PDB entry 6SUE | electron microscopy, 3.40 A resolution | chains D and E of the 6 polymer chains in the assembly

[Chain D (and E)]
Name: TcdA1
Organism: Photorhabdus luminescens
Notes: chain E of this document is another copy of the same molecule, construct and numbering; everything in this record applies to it too
UniProt: Q9RN43 (Q9RN43_PHOLU); numbering as in UniProt (aligned over 1-2516)
Chain sequence (2516 residues; row label = number of the first residue in the row):
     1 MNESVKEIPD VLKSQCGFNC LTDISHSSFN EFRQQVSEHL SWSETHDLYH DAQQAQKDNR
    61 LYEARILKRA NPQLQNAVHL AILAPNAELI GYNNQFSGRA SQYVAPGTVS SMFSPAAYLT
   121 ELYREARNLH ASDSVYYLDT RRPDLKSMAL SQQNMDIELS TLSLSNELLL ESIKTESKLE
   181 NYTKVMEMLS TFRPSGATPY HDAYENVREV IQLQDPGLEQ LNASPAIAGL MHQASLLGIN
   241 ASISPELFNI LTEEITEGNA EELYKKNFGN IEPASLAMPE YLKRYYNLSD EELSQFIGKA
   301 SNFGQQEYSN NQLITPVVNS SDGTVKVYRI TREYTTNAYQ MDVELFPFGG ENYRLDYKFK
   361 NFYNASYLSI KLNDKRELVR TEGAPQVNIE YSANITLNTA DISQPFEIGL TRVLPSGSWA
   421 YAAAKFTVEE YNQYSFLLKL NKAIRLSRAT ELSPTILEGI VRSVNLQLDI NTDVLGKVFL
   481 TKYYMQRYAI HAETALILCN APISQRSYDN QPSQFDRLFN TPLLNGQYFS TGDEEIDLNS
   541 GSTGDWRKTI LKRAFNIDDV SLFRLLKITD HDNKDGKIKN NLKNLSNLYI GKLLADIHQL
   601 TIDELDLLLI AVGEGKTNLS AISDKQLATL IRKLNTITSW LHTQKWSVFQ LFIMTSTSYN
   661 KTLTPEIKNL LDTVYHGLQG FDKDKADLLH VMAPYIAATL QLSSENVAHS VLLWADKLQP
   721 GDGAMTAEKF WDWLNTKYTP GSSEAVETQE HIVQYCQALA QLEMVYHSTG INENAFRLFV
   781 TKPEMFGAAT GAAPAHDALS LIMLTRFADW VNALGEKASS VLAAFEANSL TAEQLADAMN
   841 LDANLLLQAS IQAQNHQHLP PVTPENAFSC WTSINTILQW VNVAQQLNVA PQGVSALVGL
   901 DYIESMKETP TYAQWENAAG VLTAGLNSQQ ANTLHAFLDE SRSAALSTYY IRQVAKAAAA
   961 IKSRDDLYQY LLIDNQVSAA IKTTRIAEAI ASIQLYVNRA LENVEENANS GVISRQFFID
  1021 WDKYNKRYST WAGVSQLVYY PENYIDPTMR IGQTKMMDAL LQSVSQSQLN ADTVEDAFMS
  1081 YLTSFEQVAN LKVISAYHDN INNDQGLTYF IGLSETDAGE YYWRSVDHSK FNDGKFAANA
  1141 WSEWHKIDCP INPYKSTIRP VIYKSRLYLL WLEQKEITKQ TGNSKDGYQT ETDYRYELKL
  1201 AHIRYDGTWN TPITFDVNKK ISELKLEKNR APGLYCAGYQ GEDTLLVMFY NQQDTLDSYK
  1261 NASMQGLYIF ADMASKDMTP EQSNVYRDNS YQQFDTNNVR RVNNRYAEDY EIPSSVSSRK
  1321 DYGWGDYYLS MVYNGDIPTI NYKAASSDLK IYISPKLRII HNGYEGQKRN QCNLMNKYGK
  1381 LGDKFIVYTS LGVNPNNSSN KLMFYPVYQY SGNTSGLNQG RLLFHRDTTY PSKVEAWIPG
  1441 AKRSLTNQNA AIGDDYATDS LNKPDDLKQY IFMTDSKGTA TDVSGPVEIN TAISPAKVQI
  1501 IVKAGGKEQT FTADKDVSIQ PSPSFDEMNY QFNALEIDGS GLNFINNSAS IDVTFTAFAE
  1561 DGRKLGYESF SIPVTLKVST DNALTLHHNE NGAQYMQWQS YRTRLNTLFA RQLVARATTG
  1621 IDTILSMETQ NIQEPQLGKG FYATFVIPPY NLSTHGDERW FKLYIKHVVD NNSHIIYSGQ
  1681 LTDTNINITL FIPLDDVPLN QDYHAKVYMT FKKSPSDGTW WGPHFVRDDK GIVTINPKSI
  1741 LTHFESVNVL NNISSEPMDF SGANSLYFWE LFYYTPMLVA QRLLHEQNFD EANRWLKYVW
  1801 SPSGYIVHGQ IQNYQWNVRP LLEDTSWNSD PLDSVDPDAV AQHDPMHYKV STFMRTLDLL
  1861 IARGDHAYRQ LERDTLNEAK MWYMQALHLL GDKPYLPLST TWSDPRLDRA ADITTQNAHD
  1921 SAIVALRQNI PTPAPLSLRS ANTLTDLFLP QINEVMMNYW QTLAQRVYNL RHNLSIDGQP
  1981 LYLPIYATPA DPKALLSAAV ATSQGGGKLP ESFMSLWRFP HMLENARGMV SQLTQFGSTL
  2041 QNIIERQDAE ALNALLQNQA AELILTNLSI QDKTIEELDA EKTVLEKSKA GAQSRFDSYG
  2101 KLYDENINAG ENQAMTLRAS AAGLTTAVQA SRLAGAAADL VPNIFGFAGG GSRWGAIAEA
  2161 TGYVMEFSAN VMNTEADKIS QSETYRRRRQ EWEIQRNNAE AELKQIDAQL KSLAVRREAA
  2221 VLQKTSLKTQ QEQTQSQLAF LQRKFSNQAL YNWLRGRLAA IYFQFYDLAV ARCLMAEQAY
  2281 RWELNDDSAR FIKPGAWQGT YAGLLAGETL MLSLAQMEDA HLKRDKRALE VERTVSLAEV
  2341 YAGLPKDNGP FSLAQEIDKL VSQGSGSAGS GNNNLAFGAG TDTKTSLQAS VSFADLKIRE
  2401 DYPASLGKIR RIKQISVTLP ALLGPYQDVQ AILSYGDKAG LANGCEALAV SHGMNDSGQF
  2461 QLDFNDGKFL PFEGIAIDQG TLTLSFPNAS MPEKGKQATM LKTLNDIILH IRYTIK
Unresolved in the structure: 1-88, 1382-1491, 1917-1942
Sequence notes: conflict E904 (Gln in Q9RN43)

[Chain D / chain E interface]
Pairs across the interface (260):
  P115(D) with Y1986(E), hydrophobic
  M155(D) with Y1986(E)
  E158(D) with I1985(E)
  R284(D) with D1892(E), salt bridge
  D290(D) with Y1895(E)
  S294(D) with Y1895(E)
  N319(D) with L1652(E)
  S320(D) with Q102(E); P1897(E)
  S321(D) with P1897(E)
  D965(D) with M1884(E); R1971(E), salt bridge
  Y968(D) with K1880(E)
  Q969(D) with M1884(E)
  D974(D) with K1880(E), salt bridge; R1971(E), salt bridge
  Q976(D) with R1971(E), hydrogen bond
  V977(D) with K1880(E); R1971(E)
  S978(D) with R1971(E), hydrogen bond (backbone-backbone); H1972(E)
  I981(D) with R1971(E); N1973(E)
  K982(D) with I1985(E)
  T983(D) with I1985(E)
  T984(D) with Y1986(E), hydrogen bond
  I986(D) with Y1986(E)
  A987(D) with I1985(E), hydrophobic; Y1986(E), hydrogen bond (backbone-side chain)
  I990(D) with D1874(E)
  A991(D) with N1877(E)
  Q994(D) with D1874(E), hydrogen bond
  L995(D) with M1881(E), hydrophobic
  N998(D) with M1881(E)
  E1002(D) with R1863(E), salt bridge; W1882(E)
  V1004(D) with Q1885(E)
  Y1024(D) with A1999(E)
  K1026(D) with E1878(E), salt bridge
  R1027(D) with E1872(E), salt bridge; D1874(E); T1875(E)
  Y1028(D) with E1872(E); D1874(E), hydrogen bond (backbone-side chain); A1987(E)
  S1029(D) with E1872(E), hydrogen bond; A1987(E); T1988(E); P1989(E); A1990(E), hydrogen bond (backbone-backbone)
  T1030(D) with L1995(E)
  A1032(D) with P1989(E), hydrophobic
  G1033(D) with A1990(E); P1992(E); L1995(E)
  V1034(D) with L1995(E)
  Q1036(D) with P1992(E)
  L1037(D) with P1992(E), hydrophobic
  Y1044(D) with P1992(E); K1993(E); L1996(E)
  M1049(D) with L1996(E); S1997(E); V2000(E)
  R1050(D) with V2000(E)
  I1051(D) with L1996(E), hydrophobic; A1999(E), hydrophobic; V2000(E), hydrophobic
  K1164(D) with D1622(E), salt bridge
  R1166(D) with D1072(E), salt bridge
  R1204(D) with D1072(E)
  Y1205(D) with N1070(E); A1071(E); D1072(E), hydrogen bond (backbone-side chain)
  I1213(D) with T1619(E)
  E1242(D) with I1806(E)
  F1270(D) with H1808(E); G1809(E)
  A1271(D) with D1622(E)
  D1272(D) with R1616(E), salt bridge; D1622(E); T1623(E); S1626(E), hydrogen bond
  M1273(D) with T1623(E)
  A1274(D) with H1808(E)
  K1276(D) with H1808(E)
  K1343(D) with I1811(E)
  A1345(D) with G1809(E); I1811(E), hydrophobic
  S1346(D) with G1809(E); Q1810(E)
  S1347(D) with Q1810(E), hydrogen bond (backbone-side chain)
  D1348(D) with G1809(E); Q1810(E); I1811(E), hydrogen bond (side chain-backbone)
  K1350(D) with I1811(E)
  P1837(D) with L1996(E), hydrophobic
  D1977(D) with S2405(E), hydrogen bond (backbone-side chain)
  Q1979(D) with L2406(E)
  F2013(D) with L2322(E); K2323(E)
  L2016(D) with D2325(E); R2327(E)
  Q2032(D) with M2311(E)
  F2036(D) with E2308(E)
  R2046(D) with E2045(E), salt bridge
  W2154(D) with A2138(E), hydrophobic
  T2161(D) with V2128(E)
  V2164(D) with L2124(E), hydrophobic; V2128(E), hydrophobic
  M2165(D) with V2128(E), hydrophobic; Q2129(E); R2132(E)
  S2168(D) with L2124(E)
  A2169(D) with A2121(E); L2124(E); T2125(E)
  M2172(D) with L2117(E); S2120(E); A2121(E); L2124(E), hydrophobic
  N2173(D) with R2118(E); A2121(E)
  E2175(D) with L2117(E)
  A2176(D) with A2114(E); L2117(E); R2118(E), hydrogen bond (backbone-side chain)
  D2177(D) with R2118(E), salt bridge
  I2179(D) with G2110(E); Q2113(E); A2114(E), hydrophobic; L2117(E), hydrophobic
  S2180(D) with R2118(E)
  E2183(D) with N2108(E), hydrogen bond; G2110(E); E2111(E)
  R2187(D) with L2102(E); E2105(E), hydrogen bond (side chain-backbone); N2106(E); N2108(E); E2111(E), salt bridge; R2188(E); W2192(E)
  Q2190(D) with L2102(E)
  E2191(D) with W2192(E), hydrogen bond
  I2194(D) with S2098(E); Y2099(E); L2102(E), hydrophobic
  N2198(D) with R2095(E), hydrogen bond
  A2201(D) with G2091(E)
  K2204(D) with K2087(E)
  Q2205(D) with K2087(E); S2088(E)
  A2208(D) with T2083(E); V2084(E)
  Q2209(D) with V2084(E)
  S2212(D) with E2077(E); A2080(E)
  V2215(D) with K2073(E); E2077(E)
  R2216(D) with E2077(E), salt bridge
  E2218(D) with K2073(E), salt bridge
  A2219(D) with K2073(E)
  L2222(D) with S2069(E); I2070(E), hydrophobic; K2073(E)
  Q2223(D) with I2070(E)
  S2226(D) with T2066(E)
  T2229(D) with L2063(E)
  Q2230(D) with L2063(E)
  Q2233(D) with Q2059(E), hydrogen bond (side chain-backbone); E2062(E), hydrogen bond; L2063(E)
  S2236(D) with Q2059(E), hydrogen bond
  Q2237(D) with L2056(E); Q2059(E), hydrogen bond
  F2240(D) with D2048(E); A2051(E), hydrophobic; L2052(E), hydrophobic
  K2244(D) with D2048(E)
  F2245(D) with I2044(E), hydrophobic; D2048(E), hydrogen bond (backbone-side chain); Y2301(E); A2302(E), hydrophobic
  S2246(D) with I2044(E); E2045(E); D2048(E), hydrogen bond (backbone-side chain)
  L2250(D) with Y2301(E), hydrophobic
  Y2251(D) with Q2041(E), hydrogen bond; E2045(E), hydrogen bond
  W2253(D) with Y2301(E), hydrophobic; L2304(E)
  L2254(D) with L2304(E), hydrophobic; L2305(E), hydrophobic
  R2257(D) with G2295(E); A2296(E), hydrogen bond (side chain-backbone); Q2298(E); L2304(E), hydrogen bond (side chain-backbone); L2305(E); T2309(E), hydrogen bond
  I2261(D) with E2308(E); T2309(E)
  Q2264(D) with L2312(E)
  F2265(D) with L2312(E); A2315(E), hydrophobic
  L2268(D) with L2312(E), hydrophobic; A2315(E), hydrophobic; Q2316(E); D2319(E)
  R2272(D) with A2315(E), hydrogen bond (side chain-backbone); E2318(E), salt bridge
  D2382(D) with P2403(E); A2404(E), hydrogen bond (side chain-backbone); S2405(E), hydrogen bond (side chain-backbone)
  Y2426(D) with T2334(E); S2336(E); I2508(E), hydrophobic
  D2428(D) with E2332(E); R2333(E); T2334(E), hydrogen bond (side chain-backbone)
  Q2430(D) with D2401(E); Y2402(E), hydrogen bond
  A2431(D) with Y2402(E)
  I2432(D) with L2329(E), hydrophobic; Y2402(E), hydrophobic
  N2443(D) with K2326(E); R2327(E), hydrogen bond (backbone-backbone)
  G2444(D) with K2326(E); R2327(E)
  C2445(D) with R2327(E)
  E2446(D) with K2326(E), salt bridge
  A2447(D) with L2329(E)
  L2448(D) with L2329(E)
  A2449(D) with L2329(E); E2330(E); V2331(E), hydrophobic
  V2450(D) with Y2402(E)
  S2451(D) with V2331(E); E2332(E), hydrogen bond (side chain-backbone)
  H2452(D) with E2332(E), salt bridge
  G2458(D) with E2330(E)
  Q2459(D) with E2330(E)
  F2460(D) with E2330(E), hydrogen bond (backbone-side chain); V2331(E); K2413(E); R2512(E); Y2513(E); T2514(E)
  Q2461(D) with D2463(E), hydrogen bond; F2464(E), hydrogen bond (side chain-backbone); N2465(E), hydrogen bond
  K2468(D) with R2327(E)
  F2469(D) with R2327(E), hydrogen bond (backbone-side chain)
  P2471(D) with R2327(E)
  P2487(D) with D2401(E); P2403(E)
  N2488(D) with E2400(E), hydrogen bond (side chain-backbone); D2401(E), hydrogen bond (side chain-backbone)
  K2496(D) with R2333(E); D2401(E), salt bridge
Also at the interface, not in a pair above, chain D (170 interface residues in all): Y118, N154, D322, R999, K1023, I1045, H1202, T1244, A1344, L1349, G1978, W2017, M2022, M2029, I2157, A2160, N2197, A2249, L2258, M2275, T2383, V2429, L2470
Also at the interface, not in a pair above, chain E (148 interface residues in all): S101, Q1870, R1873, L1970, T2002, S2003, L2055, N2067, E2076, E2081, S2094, I2107, S2131, G2135, R2255, K2293, A2306

[In short]
Chain D and chain E form an interface of 170 and 148 residues respectively, with 43 hydrogen bonds and 19 salt
bridges. Among the polar pairs are R284(D)-D1892(E), D965(D)-R1971(E) and D974(D)-K1880(E).
Chain D and chain E are both TcdA1 (Photorhabdus luminescens); the structure, Structure of Photorhabdus
luminescens Tc holotoxin pore, Mutation TccC3-D651A, was determined by electron microscopy (same publication
as 6SUF).
